6X5A - chains H and J of the 11 polymer chains in the assembly; structure by electron microscopy, 4.36 A resolution (low resolution: residue-level contacts below are approximate; hydrogen-bond / salt-bridge calls are withheld).

# Chain H
Molecule: Histone H2B type 1-C/E/F/G/I
Source organism: Homo sapiens
UniProtKB: P62807 (H2B1C_HUMAN); residues 2-125 here correspond to UniProt positions 3-126 (UniProt number = residue number + 1)
Amino-acid sequence (124 residues; numbered 2 to 125; the number before each row is that of its first residue):
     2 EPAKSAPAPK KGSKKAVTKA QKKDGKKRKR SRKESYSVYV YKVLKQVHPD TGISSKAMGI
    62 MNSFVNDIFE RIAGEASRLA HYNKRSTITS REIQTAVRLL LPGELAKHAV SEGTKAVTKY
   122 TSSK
Disordered / not traced: 2-30, 125
UniProt features mapped onto this chain:
  - modified residue: Glu2 (ADP-ribosyl glutamic acid), Lys5 (N6-(2-hydroxyisobutyryl)lysine), Ser6 (ADP-ribosylserine), Lys11 (N6-(beta-hydroxybutyryl)lysine), Lys12 (N6-(2-hydroxyisobutyryl)lysine), Ser14 (Phosphoserine), Lys15 (N6-acetyllysine), Lys16 (N6-(beta-hydroxybutyryl)lysine), Lys20 (N6-(2-hydroxyisobutyryl)lysine), Lys23 (N6-(2-hydroxyisobutyryl)lysine), Lys24 (N6-(2-hydroxyisobutyryl)lysine), Lys34 (N6-(2-hydroxyisobutyryl)lysine), Glu35 (PolyADP-ribosyl glutamic acid), Ser36 (Phosphoserine), Lys43 (N6-(2-hydroxyisobutyryl)lysine), Lys46 (N6-(2-hydroxyisobutyryl)lysine), Lys57 (N6,N6-dimethyllysine), Arg79 (Dimethylated arginine), Lys85 (N6,N6,N6-trimethyllysine), Arg86 (Omega-N-methylarginine) and 5 more in UniProt
  - glycosylation: Ser112 (O-linked (GlcNAc) serine)
  - cross-link (Glycyl lysine isopeptide (Lys-Gly)): Lys5 (interchain with G-Cter in SUMO2), Lys20 (interchain with G-Cter in SUMO2), Lys34 (interchain with G-Cter in ubiquitin), Lys120 (interchain with G-Cter in ubiquitin)

# Chain J
Molecule: natural (147-nt DNA)
Source organism: Homo sapiens
Sequence (147 nucleotides; row label = number of the first residue in the row; numbering starts at 0):
     0 ACAGGATGTA TATATCTGAC ACGTGCCTGG AGACTAGGGA GTAATCCCCT TGGCGGTTAA
    60 AACGCGGGGG ACAGCGCGTA CGTGCGTTTA AGCGGTGCTA GAGCTGTCTA CGACCAATTG
   120 AGCGGCCTCG GCACCGGGAT TCTCCAG
Disordered / not traced: 0, 146

# How chain H and chain J interact
Contacting residue pairs - 15 pairs, chain H then chain J:
  Arg31(H) - DC103(J)
  Arg31(H) - DT104(J)
  Ser32(H) - DC103(J)
  Tyr42(H) - DA20(J)
  Tyr42(H) - DC21(J)
  Gly53(H) - DA20(J)
  Ile54(H) - DC19(J)
  Ile54(H) - DA20(J)
  Ser55(H) - DC19(J)
  Ser56(H) - DC19(J)
  Arg86(H) - DA39(J)
  Ser87(H) - DG38(J)
  Ser87(H) - DA39(J)
  Thr88(H) - DG38(J)
  Thr88(H) - DA39(J)
Other interface residues (no listed pair), chain H (11 interface residues in all): Lys85

# Overview
Chain H and chain J form an interface of 11 and 7 residues respectively.
Chain H is Histone H2B type 1-C/E/F/G/I and chain J is natural (147-nt DNA), both from Homo sapiens; the
structure, The mouse cGAS catalytic domain binding to human nucleosome that purified from HEK293T cells, was
determined by electron microscopy (same publication as 6X59 and 6XJD).
